PDB entry 5Z5A | X-ray diffraction, 1.80 A resolution | chain A

# Chain A
Protein: Protein-tyrosine phosphatase
From: Thermococcus kodakarensis KOD1
UniProt: Q8X270 (Q8X270_THEKO); numbering as in UniProt (aligned over 1-147)
Sequence (149 residues; numbered -1 to 147; the number before each row is that of its first residue; numbers below 1 keep their minus sign (Gly-1 is residue -1)):
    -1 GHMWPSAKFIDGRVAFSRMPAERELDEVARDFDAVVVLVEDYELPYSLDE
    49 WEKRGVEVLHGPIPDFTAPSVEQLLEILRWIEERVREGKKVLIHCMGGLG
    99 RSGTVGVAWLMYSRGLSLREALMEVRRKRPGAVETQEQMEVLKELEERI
Unresolved in the structure: -1
Construct notes: expression tag (-1 to 0)
Metal / ion sites: vanadate ion near Arg117 (its only coordinating residue here)
Small-molecule neighbours: vanadate ion (VN3): Asp63, Cys93, Met94, Gly95, Gly96, Leu97, Gly98, Arg99, Glu132
What the authors report for this chain:
  - conformationally variable residues (loop rearrangement, side-chain flip): Met94 to Leu97, Arg124, Arg127, Pro128 to Glu132
  - binding site for vanadate ion: Met94, Gly95, Leu97, Gly98, Arg99
  - contacts within the chain: Arg124-Ala130 (hydrogen bond), Arg124-Val131 (hydrogen bond), Gly95-Arg127, Gly96-Arg127
  - mutagenesis - D63N/E132Q, C93S: abolished catalytic activity
  - mutagenesis - D63N, R124A, R124E, E132L (28.8-fold), Q136A: decreased catalytic activity
  - catalytic residues: Asp63, Glu132
  - mutagenesis - E132Q: increased catalytic activity on 20 degC
  - mutagenesis - E132Q: decreased catalytic activity on 60 degC
  - mutagenesis - W2A (Tm change 7 degC), W2A/F14V/L76A (Tm 71 degC): decreased stability

# Overview
Bound to chain A: vanadate ion. The paper reports catalytic residues Asp63 and Glu132; D63N, R124A and R124E,
among others, reduce catalytic activity; 10 substitutions were tested in all.
Chain A is Protein-tyrosine phosphatase (Thermococcus kodakarensis KOD1); the structure, Crystal structure of
Tk-PTP in the active form, was determined by X-ray diffraction together with 5Z59 and 5Z5B from the same
study.
